5CQX - chains B and C of the 3 polymer chains in the assembly; structure by X-ray diffraction, 1.63 A resolution.

== Chain B ==
Protein: Endoribonuclease MazF
Organism: Escherichia coli K-12
Notes: EC 3.1.27.-
Reference sequence: P0AE70 (MAZF_ECOLI); numbering as in UniProt (aligned over 1-111)
Chain sequence (119 residues; row label = number of the first residue in the row):
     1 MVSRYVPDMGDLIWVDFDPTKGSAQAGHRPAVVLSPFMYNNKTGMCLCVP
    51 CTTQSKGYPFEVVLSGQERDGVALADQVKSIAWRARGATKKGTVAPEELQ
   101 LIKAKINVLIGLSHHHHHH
Not modelled in the structure: 1-2
Sequence notes: engineered mutation A24 (Glu in P0AE70); expression tag (112-119)
Curated features (UniProtKB/Swiss-Prot):
  - region: F17 to S23, Q25 to H28 (Loop 1, participates in catalytic activity), T53 to E61 (Loop 2, involved in substrate recognition)
  - modified residue: R4 (ADP-ribosylarginine)
  - mutagenesis: F17 to H28 (Changes loop 1 to poly-G; loss of endoribonuclease activity; Changes loop 1 to MazF6 M.tuberculosis sequence; loss of endoribonuclease activity; Changes loop 1 to MazF M.xanthus sequence ...), H28 (H28A: No changes in toxicity), T53 to E61 (Changes loop 2 to poly-G; reduces endoribonuclease activity, alters cleavage sites; Changes loop 2 to MazF M.xanthus sequence; reduces endoribonuclease activity, alters cleavage sites ...)
Reported in the primary citation:
  - catalytic residues: R29 (proposed by the authors, not directly observed)

== Chain C ==
Protein: Antitoxin MazE
Reference sequence: P0AE72 (MAZE_ECOLI); numbering as in UniProt (aligned over 68-82)
Chain sequence (15 residues; numbered 68 to 82; the number before each row is that of its first residue):
    68 HENIDWGEPKDKEVW

== Chain B / chain C interface ==
Contacting residue pairs - 18 pairs, chain B then chain C:
  K21(B) with D72(C), salt bridge; G74(C), hydrogen bond (side chain-backbone); E75(C); P76(C)
  R29(B) with V81(C), hydrogen bond (side chain-backbone); W82(C)
  A31(B) with W82(C), hydrophobic
  C48(B) with W82(C), hydrophobic
  V49(B) with W82(C)
  P50(B) with V81(C), hydrophobic; W82(C)
  L74(B) with V81(C), hydrophobic
  Q77(B) with K79(C), hydrogen bond (side chain-backbone); E80(C); V81(C), hydrogen bond (side chain-backbone); W82(C), hydrogen bond (backbone-side chain)
  K79(B) with W82(C), hydrogen bond (side chain-backbone)
  I81(B) with W82(C), hydrophobic
Interface features reported in the paper:
  - pairs named by the authors: I81(B)-W82(C) (hydrophobic contact)
  - interface residues, chain C: W82(C)

== In short ==
The interface between chain B and chain C involves 10 residues on one side and 8 on the other; the contacts
include 6 hydrogen bonds and 1 salt bridge. Polar contacts include K21(B)-D72(C), K21(B)-G74(C) and
R29(B)-V81(C). The authors report a hydrophobic contact between I81(B) and W82(C). From the paper: the
catalytic residue R29(B); the interface residue W82(C).
Here chain B is Endoribonuclease MazF (Escherichia coli K-12) and chain C is Antitoxin MazE. Entry 5CQX (E.
coli MazF mutant E24A in complex with MazE residues 68-82 form I) was determined by X-ray diffraction,
deposited together with 5CQY and 5CR2.
